Entry 3IT7 (X-ray diffraction, 2.14 A resolution); this record covers chain A.

# Chain A
Name: Protease lasA
Organism: Pseudomonas aeruginosa
Notes: EC 3.4.24.-
UniProt: P14789 (LASA_PSEAE); residues 1-182 here correspond to UniProt positions 237-418 (UniProt number = residue number + 236)
Chain sequence (182 residues; numbered 1 to 182; the number before each row is that of its first residue):
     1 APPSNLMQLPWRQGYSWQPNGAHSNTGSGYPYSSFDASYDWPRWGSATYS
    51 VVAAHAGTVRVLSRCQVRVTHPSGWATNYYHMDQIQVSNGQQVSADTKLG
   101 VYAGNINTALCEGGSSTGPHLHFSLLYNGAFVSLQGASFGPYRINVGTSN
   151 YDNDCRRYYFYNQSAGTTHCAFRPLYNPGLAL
UniProt features mapped onto this chain:
  - active site (Proton donor/acceptor): His81, His120
  - binding site (Zn(2+)): His23, Asp36, His122
Disulfides: Cys65-Cys111, Cys155-Cys170
Metal / ion sites: Zn2+: His23, Asp36, His122 (together with l(+)-tartaric acid)

# Overview
His23, Asp36 and His122 form the Zn2+ site. Curated annotation (UniProt) lists active-site residues His81 and
His120 and 3 Zn2+-binding residues.
Chain A is Protease lasA (Pseudomonas aeruginosa); the structure, Crystal Structure of the LasA virulence
factor from Pseudomonas aeruginosa, was determined by X-ray diffraction (same publication as 3IT5).
